Entry 7YUF (electron microscopy, 3.29 A resolution); this record covers chains H and N of the 5 polymer chains in the assembly.

# Chain H
Name: NbFab H-chain
From: synthetic construct
Chain sequence (246 residues; numbered 1 to 246; the number before each row is that of its first residue):
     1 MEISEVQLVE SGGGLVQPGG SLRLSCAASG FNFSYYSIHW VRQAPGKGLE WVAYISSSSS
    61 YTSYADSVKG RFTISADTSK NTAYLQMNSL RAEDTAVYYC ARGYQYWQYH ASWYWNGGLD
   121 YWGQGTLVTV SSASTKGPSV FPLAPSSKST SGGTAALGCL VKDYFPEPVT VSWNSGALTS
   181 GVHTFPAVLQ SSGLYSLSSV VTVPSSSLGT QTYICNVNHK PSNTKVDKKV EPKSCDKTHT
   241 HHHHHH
Disordered / not traced: 1-3, 233-246
Disulfides: C26-C100, C159-C215

# Chain N
Name: Tc-Nb8
From: Lama glama
Chain sequence (128 residues; row label = number of the first residue in the row):
     1 QRQLVESGGG LVQPGGSLRL SCAAPGSRRF DYYTLGWFRQ APGKEREGVS CISTVGGITN
    61 YADSVKGRFI ISRDNAKSTV YLQMNSLEPE DTAVYYCAAG REMCAPMMLG DYYDMDYWGK
   121 GTPVTVSS
Disordered / not traced: 1-2
Disulfides: C22-C97

# How chain H and chain N interact
Pairs across the interface - 18 pairs, chain H then chain N:
  N32(H) with Y113(N), hydrogen bond
  Y35(H) with R46(N); Y112(N), hydrogen bond (side chain-backbone)
  Y36(H) with Q40(N)
  Y104(H) with Q40(N); V94(N); Y96(N), hydrogen bond
  Y106(H) with K120(N)
  Y109(H) with G121(N)
  Y114(H) with G9(N); G10(N), hydrogen bond (side chain-backbone); P123(N), hydrogen bond (side chain-backbone); T125(N)
  W115(H) with T92(N); V94(N), hydrophobic; P123(N), hydrophobic; T125(N)
  D120(H) with P42(N)
Interface residues without a listed pair, chain H (12 interface residues in all): Y61, H110, Y121
Interface residues without a listed pair, chain N (21 interface residues in all): E6, L11, G43, A93, W118, G119, V124

# Summary
12 residues of chain H face 21 of chain N across their interface; the contacts include 5 hydrogen bonds. Polar
pairs include N32(H)-Y113(N), Y35(H)-Y112(N) and Y104(H)-Y96(N).
Here chain H is NbFab H-chain (synthetic construct) and chain N is Tc-Nb8 (Lama glama). Entry 7YUF (apo human
SPNS2) was determined by electron microscopy, deposited together with 8KAE, 7YUB and 7YUD.
